4RNN - chains A and T of the 3 polymer chains in the assembly; structure by X-ray diffraction, 1.81 A resolution.

# Chain A
Protein: DNA polymerase eta
Source organism: Homo sapiens
Notes: EC 2.7.7.7
UniProt: Q9Y253 (POLH_HUMAN); residues 1-432 here = UniProt positions 1-432
Sequence (435 residues; row label = number of the first residue in the row; numbers below 1 keep their minus sign (Gly-2 is residue -2)):
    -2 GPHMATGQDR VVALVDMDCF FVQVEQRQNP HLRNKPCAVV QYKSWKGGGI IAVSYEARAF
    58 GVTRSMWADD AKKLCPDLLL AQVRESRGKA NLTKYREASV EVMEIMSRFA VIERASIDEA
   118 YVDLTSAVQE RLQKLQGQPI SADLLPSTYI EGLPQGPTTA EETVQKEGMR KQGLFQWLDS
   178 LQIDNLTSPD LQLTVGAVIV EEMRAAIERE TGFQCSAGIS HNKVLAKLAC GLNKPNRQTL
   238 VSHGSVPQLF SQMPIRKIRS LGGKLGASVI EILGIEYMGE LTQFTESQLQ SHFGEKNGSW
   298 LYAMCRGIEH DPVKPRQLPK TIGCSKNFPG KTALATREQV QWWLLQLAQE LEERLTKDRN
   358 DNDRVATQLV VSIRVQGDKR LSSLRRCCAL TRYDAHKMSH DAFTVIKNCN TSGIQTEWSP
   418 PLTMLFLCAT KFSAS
Unresolved in the structure: 155-159
Differences from the reference sequence: expression tag (-2 to 0)
Metal / ion sites: Mg2+ site 1: Asp13, Met14, Asp115 (together with XG4); Mg2+ site 2: Asp13, Asp115, Glu116 (together with XG4) (shared with 1 residue of chain P)
Ligand contacts: XG4 (2'-deoxy-5'-O-[(R)-hydroxy{[(R)-hydroxy(phosphonooxy)phosphoryl]amino}phosphoryl]guanosine): Asp13, Met14, Asp15, Cys16, Phe17, Phe18, Gln38, Ile48, Ala49, Tyr52, Arg55, Arg61, Leu89, Ile114, Asp115, Glu116, Lys231
Curated features (UniProtKB/Swiss-Prot):
  - binding site (Mg(2+)): Asp13, Met14, Asp115, Glu116
  - binding site (Mn(2+)): Asp13, Met14, Asp115, Glu116
  - binding site (a 2'-deoxyribonucleoside 5'-triphosphate): Arg61
  - natural variant: Val37 (deletion: In XPV), Leu75 (deletion: In XPV), Arg93 (R93P: In XPV), Arg111 (R111H: In XPV), Thr122 (T122P: In XPV), Gly153 (G153D: In a breast cancer sample), Thr191 (T191P: In XPV), Gly263 (G263V: In XPV), Val266 (V266D: In XPV), Gly295 (G295R: In XPV), Arg361 (R361S: In XPV)
  - mutagenesis: Tyr52 (Y52A/F: Reduces DNA polymerase activity; Y52E: Reduces DNA polymerase activity. Increases fidelity of replication and reduces translesion bypass), Arg61 (R61A: Reduces enzymatic activity by two-thirds), Ser62 (S62G: Increased DNA polymerase activity and translesion bypass compared to wild-type), Ala68 (A68S/V: Severe reduction in thymine dimer translesion bypass), Asn324 to Pro326 (Reduces binding to chromatin and to monoubiquitinated PCNA. Abolishes binding to monoubiquitinated PCNA; when associated with 705-E--H-713 Del)
From the paper describing this entry:
  - binding site for XG4: Gln38, Arg61

# Chain T
Molecule: Nucleic acids Template: CAT(3DR)ATGACGCT
Sequence (12 nucleotides; numbered 1 to 12; the number before each row is that of its first residue):
     1 CATXATGACG CT
Modified residues: 3DR (1',2'-dideoxyribofuranose-5'-phosphate) at position 4
From the paper describing this entry:
  - conformationally variable residues: DT3

# Interface between chain A and chain T
Residue-residue contacts - 43 pairs, chain A then chain T:
  Gln38(A) - 3DR_4(T)  sugar contact
  Gln38(A) - DA5(T)  sugar contact
  Tyr39(A) - 3DR_4(T)  phosphate contact
  Tyr39(A) - DA5(T)  hydrogen bond to the phosphate
  Trp42(A) - DA2(T)  stacking on the base
  Ser62(A) - DT3(T)  hydrogen bond to the base
  Trp64(A) - DA2(T)  phosphate contact
  Trp64(A) - DT3(T)  sugar contact
  Lys86(A) - DT6(T)  salt bridge to the phosphate
  Ala87(A) - DA5(T)  sugar contact
  Leu89(A) - DA5(T)  phosphate contact
  Leu89(A) - DT6(T)  phosphate contact
  Arg93(A) - DT6(T)  salt bridge to the phosphate
  Arg93(A) - DG7(T)  salt bridge to the phosphate
  Lys311(A) - DC9(T)  phosphate contact
  Arg313(A) - DA8(T)  salt bridge to the phosphate
  Arg313(A) - DC9(T)  salt bridge to the phosphate
  Pro316(A) - DA8(T)  phosphate contact
  Lys317(A) - DA8(T)  hydrogen bond to the phosphate
  Lys317(A) - DC9(T)  salt bridge to the phosphate
  Thr318(A) - DG7(T)  sugar contact
  Thr318(A) - DA8(T)  hydrogen bond to the phosphate
  Ile319(A) - DG7(T)  phosphate contact
  Gly320(A) - DT6(T)  sugar contact
  Gly320(A) - DG7(T)  hydrogen bond to the phosphate
  Cys321(A) - DT6(T)  phosphate contact
  Ser322(A) - DA5(T)  sugar contact
  Ser322(A) - DT6(T)  hydrogen bond to the phosphate
  Lys323(A) - DA5(T)  phosphate contact
  Asn324(A) - 3DR_4(T)  hydrogen bond to the phosphate
  Asn324(A) - DA5(T)  hydrogen bond to the phosphate
  Pro326(A) - DC1(T)  phosphate contact
  Pro326(A) - DA2(T)  sugar contact
  Gly327(A) - DC1(T)  hydrogen bond to the phosphate
  Gly327(A) - DA2(T)  phosphate contact
  Lys328(A) - DA2(T)  base contact
  Thr329(A) - DA2(T)  base contact
  Glu347(A) - DT6(T)  phosphate contact
  Arg351(A) - DT6(T)  salt bridge to the phosphate
  Arg351(A) - DG7(T)  salt bridge to the phosphate
  Leu378(A) - DT6(T)  base contact
  Leu378(A) - DG7(T)  base contact
  Phe423(A) - DT6(T)  sugar contact
Also at the interface, not in a pair above, chain A (32 interface residues in all): Arg61, Arg111, Lys293, Met421
Also at the interface, not in a pair above, chain T (11 interface residues in all): DG10, DC11

# Overview
Chain A and chain T form an interface of 32 and 11 residues respectively, with 9 hydrogen bonds, 8 salt
bridges and 1 aromatic stacking contact. Among the polar pairs are Ser62(A)-DT3(T), Tyr39(A)-DA5(T) and
Lys317(A)-DA8(T). Chain A binds compound XG4. From the paper: a binding site for XG4 at Gln38(A) and Arg61(A);
conformational variability at DT3(T).
Chain A is DNA polymerase eta (Homo sapiens) and chain T is Nucleic acids Template: CAT(3DR)ATGACGCT; the
structure, Crystal structure of human polymerase eta inserting dGMPnPP opposite DNA template containing an
abasic site, was determined by X-ray diffraction, deposited together with 4RNM and 4RNO.
